PDB entry 4CUZ | X-ray diffraction, 3.10 A resolution | chains A and C of the 4 polymer chains in the assembly

Chain A (and C):
Name: Enoyl-acp reductase molecule enoyl-[acyl-carrier-protein] reductase [NADPH]
Source organism: Staphylococcus aureus
Notes: EC 1.3.1.10; chain C of this document is another copy of the same molecule, construct and numbering; everything in this record applies to it too
UniProt: Q7A6D8 (Q7A6D8_STAAN); numbering as in UniProt (aligned over 1-256)
Sequence (282 residues; each row starts with the number of its first residue; numbers below 1 keep their minus sign (Met-25 is residue -25)):
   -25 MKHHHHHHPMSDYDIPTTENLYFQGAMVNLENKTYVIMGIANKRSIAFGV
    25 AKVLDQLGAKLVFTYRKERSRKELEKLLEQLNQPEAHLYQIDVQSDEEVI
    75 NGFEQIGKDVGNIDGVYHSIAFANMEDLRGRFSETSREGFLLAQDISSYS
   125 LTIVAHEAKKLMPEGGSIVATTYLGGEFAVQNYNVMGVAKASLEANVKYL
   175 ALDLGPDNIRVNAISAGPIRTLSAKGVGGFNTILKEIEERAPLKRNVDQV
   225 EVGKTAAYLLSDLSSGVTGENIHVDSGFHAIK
Not modelled in the structure: -25 to 2
Sequence notes: expression tag (-25 to 0); engineered mutation Val2 (Leu in Q7A6D8)
Ligand contacts:
  - AEW (1-(3-amino-2-methylbenzyl)-4-hexylpyridin-2(1H)-one): Ala95, Phe96, Ala97, Leu102, Tyr147, Val154, Gln155, Asn156, Tyr157, Met160, Lys164, Pro192, Thr195, Ser197, Ala198, Val201, Phe204
  - NADPH (NDP; NADPH dihydro-nicotinamide-adenine-dinucleotide phosphate): Gly13, Ile14, Ala15, Ser19, Ile20, Arg40, Lys41, Ser44, Ile65, Asp66, Val67, Gln68, Ser93, Ile94, Ala95, Phe96, Ile120, Thr145, Thr146, Tyr147, Lys164, Ala190, Gly191, Pro192, Ile193, Thr195, Leu196, Ser197, Ala198, Phe204
What the authors report for this chain:
  - binding site for AEW: Tyr157
  - catalytic residues: Tyr157 (citing earlier work)
  - specificity-determining residues: Val201, Ile207 (proposed by the authors, not directly observed)
  - mutagenesis - A95V: increased growth in response to PT166

Chain A / chain C interface:
Contacting residue pairs (27; chain A residue first):
  Leu148(A) with Lys256(C)
  Phe152(A) with Phe152(C), hydrophobic; His253(C); Ala254(C); Ile255(C); Lys256(C)
  Ala153(A) with Ala254(C), hydrogen bond (backbone-backbone); Ile255(C); Lys256(C), hydrogen bond (backbone-backbone)
  Val154(A) with Lys256(C)
  Glu210(A) with Arg214(C), salt bridge
  Arg214(A) with Glu210(C), salt bridge; Arg214(C)
  Phe252(A) with Lys256(C), hydrogen bond (backbone-side chain)
  His253(A) with Phe152(C)
  Ala254(A) with Phe152(C); Ala153(C), hydrogen bond (backbone-backbone)
  Ile255(A) with Phe152(C); Ala153(C); Lys256(C), hydrogen bond (backbone-side chain)
  Lys256(A) with Leu148(C); Phe152(C); Ala153(C), hydrogen bond (backbone-backbone); Val154(C); Phe252(C), hydrogen bond (side chain-backbone); Ile255(C), hydrogen bond (side chain-backbone); Lys256(C)
Interface residues without a listed pair, chain A (12 interface residues in all): Gln155
Interface residues without a listed pair, chain C (12 interface residues in all): Gln155

Overview:
Chain A and chain C each contribute 12 residues to their interface; the contacts include 8 hydrogen bonds and
2 salt bridges. Polar pairs include Glu210(A)-Arg214(C), Phe252(A)-Lys256(C) and Ile255(A)-Lys256(C). Ligands
of chain A: compound AEW and NADPH. From the paper: the catalytic residue Tyr157(A); A95V of chain A increases
growth in response to PT166.
Chain A and chain C are both Enoyl-acp reductase molecule enoyl-[acyl-carrier-protein] reductase [NADPH]
(Staphylococcus aureus); the structure, Crystal structure of S. aureus FabI in complex with NADPH and PT173,
was determined by X-ray diffraction, deposited together with 4CV0, 4CV1, 4CV2, 4CV3 and 4BKU.
